7YOU - chains A and D of the 5 polymer chains in the assembly; structure by electron microscopy, 3.41 A resolution.

[Chain A]
Name: RNA-directed RNA polymerase L
Source organism: Avian orthoavulavirus 1
Notes: EC 2.7.7.48, 3.6.1.-, 2.7.7.88, 2.1.1.-
Reference sequence: A0A0S2UX53 (A0A0S2UX53_9MONO); residue numbers follow UniProt; this construct covers 1-2204
Sequence (2211 residues; each row starts with the number of its first residue):
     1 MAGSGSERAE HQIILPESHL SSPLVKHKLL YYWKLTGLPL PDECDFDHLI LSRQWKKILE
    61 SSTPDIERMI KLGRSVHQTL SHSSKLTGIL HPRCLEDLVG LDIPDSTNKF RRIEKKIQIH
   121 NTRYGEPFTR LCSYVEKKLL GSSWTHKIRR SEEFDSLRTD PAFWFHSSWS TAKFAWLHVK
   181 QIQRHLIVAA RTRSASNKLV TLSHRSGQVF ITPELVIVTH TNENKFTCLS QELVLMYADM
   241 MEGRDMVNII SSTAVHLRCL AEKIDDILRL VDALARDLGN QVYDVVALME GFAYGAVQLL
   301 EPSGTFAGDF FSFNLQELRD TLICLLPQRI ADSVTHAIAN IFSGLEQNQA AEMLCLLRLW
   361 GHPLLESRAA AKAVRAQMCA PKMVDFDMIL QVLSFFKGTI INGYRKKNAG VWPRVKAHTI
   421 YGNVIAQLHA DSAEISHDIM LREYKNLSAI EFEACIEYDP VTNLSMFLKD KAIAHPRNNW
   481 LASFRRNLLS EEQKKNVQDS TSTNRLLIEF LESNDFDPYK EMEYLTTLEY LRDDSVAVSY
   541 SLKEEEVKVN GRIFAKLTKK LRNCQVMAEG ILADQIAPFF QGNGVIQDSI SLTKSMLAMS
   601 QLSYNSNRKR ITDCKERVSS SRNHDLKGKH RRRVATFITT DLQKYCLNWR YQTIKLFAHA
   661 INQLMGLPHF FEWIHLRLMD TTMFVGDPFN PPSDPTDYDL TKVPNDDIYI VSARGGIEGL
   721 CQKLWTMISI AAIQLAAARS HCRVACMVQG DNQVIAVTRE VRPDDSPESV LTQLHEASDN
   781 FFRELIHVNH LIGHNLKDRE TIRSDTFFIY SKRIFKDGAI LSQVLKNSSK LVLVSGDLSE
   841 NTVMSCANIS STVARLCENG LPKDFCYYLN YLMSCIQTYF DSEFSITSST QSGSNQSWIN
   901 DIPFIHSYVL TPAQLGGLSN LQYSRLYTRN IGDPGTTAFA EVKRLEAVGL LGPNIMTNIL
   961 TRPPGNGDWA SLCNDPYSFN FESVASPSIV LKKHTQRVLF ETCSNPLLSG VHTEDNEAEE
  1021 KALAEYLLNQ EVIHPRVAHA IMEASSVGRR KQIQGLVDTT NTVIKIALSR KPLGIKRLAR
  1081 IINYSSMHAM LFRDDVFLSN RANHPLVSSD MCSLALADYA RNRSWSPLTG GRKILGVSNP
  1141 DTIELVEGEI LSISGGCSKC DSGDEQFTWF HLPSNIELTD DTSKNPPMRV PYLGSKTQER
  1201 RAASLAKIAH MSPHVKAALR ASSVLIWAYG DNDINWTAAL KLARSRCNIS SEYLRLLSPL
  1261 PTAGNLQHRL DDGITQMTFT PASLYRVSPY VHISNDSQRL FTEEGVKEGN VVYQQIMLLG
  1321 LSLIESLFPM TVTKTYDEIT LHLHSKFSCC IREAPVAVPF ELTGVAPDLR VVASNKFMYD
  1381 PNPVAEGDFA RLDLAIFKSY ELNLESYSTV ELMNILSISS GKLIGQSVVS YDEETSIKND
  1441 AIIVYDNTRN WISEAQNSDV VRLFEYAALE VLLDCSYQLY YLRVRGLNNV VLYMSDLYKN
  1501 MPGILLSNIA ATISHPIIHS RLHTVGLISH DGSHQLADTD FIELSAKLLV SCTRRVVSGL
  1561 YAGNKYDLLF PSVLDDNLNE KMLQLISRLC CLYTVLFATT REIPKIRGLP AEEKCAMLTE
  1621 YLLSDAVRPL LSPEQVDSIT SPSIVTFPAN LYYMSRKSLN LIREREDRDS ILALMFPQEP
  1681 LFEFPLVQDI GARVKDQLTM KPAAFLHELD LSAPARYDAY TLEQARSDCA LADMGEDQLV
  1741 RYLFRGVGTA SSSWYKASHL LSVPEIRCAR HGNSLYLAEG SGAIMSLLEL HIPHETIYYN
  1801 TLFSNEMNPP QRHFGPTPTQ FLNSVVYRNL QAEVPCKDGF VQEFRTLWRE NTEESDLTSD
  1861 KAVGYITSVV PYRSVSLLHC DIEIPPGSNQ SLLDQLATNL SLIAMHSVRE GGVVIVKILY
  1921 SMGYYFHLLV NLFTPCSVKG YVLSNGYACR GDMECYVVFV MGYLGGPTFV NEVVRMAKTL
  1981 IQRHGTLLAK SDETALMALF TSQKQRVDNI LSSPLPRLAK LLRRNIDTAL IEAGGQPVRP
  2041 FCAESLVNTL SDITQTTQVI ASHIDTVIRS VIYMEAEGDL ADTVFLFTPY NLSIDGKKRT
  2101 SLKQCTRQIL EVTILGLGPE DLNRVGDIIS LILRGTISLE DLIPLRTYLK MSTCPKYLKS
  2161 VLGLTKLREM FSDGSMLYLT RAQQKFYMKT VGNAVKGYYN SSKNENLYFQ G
Unresolved in the structure: 1-7, 545-552, 584-586, 611-628, 890-893, 1269-1276, 1305-1309, 1432-1441, 1459-1460, 1574-1578, 1598-1600, 1626-1633, 1642-1644, 1677-1695, 1719-1736, 2049-2052, 2077-2093, 2202-2211
Construct notes: expression tag (2205-2211)
Cystine bridges: C1112-C1350, C1157-C1160
From the paper describing this entry:
  - conformationally variable residues (loop rearrangement): F1279
  - mutagenesis - R552A, I553A, Y645A, D751A, N752A: decreased catalytic activity
  - mutagenesis - D641A, E718A: unchanged catalytic activity
  - catalytic residues: G750 to N752

[Chain D]
Name: NDV P protein
Source organism: Avian orthoavulavirus 1
Reference sequence: A0A0S2UXI9 (A0A0S2UXI9_9MONO); residues 1-399 here = UniProt positions 1-399
Sequence (399 residues; numbered 1 to 399; the number before each row is that of its first residue):
     1 MATFTDAEID ELFETSGTVI DSIITAQGKP VETVGRSAIP QGKTKALSLA WEKHGNTNTP
    61 AAQESAGEQD QHGQNQASNS NRATPEEGPH SSQAQAATQP QEDANESQLK TGASSSLLSM
   121 LDKLSNKSSN AKKGPPQSPP QQALHSKGSP AVEQTQHGAN QGRAQQETGH QAAPSPGPPG
   181 TGVNIAFPGQ RGVSPQSVGA TQPAPQSGQN QGSTPASADH VQPPVDFVQA MMSMMEAISQ
   241 RVSKIDYQLD LVLKQTSSIP TMRSEIQQLK TSVAVMEANL GMMKILDPGC ANVSSLSDLR
   301 AVAKSHPVLI AGPGDPSPYV TQGGEIALNK LSQPVPHPSD LIKHATSGGP DIGIERDTVR
   361 ALILSRPMHP SSSSKLLSKL DSAGSVEEIR KIKRLALNG
Unresolved in the structure: 1-258, 313-399

[Chain A / chain D interface]
Residue-residue contacts (12; chain A residue first):
  T526(A) - P307(D)
  T527(A) - H306(D)  hydrogen bond
  L528(A) - P307(D)
  L531(A) - L299(D)  hydrophobic
  L531(A) - A303(D)  hydrophobic
  R532(A) - A303(D)  hydrogen bond (side chain-backbone)
  R532(A) - K304(D)
  R532(A) - S305(D)
  R532(A) - H306(D)
  L676(A) - L299(D)  hydrophobic
  M679(A) - L296(D)
  D680(A) - L296(D)
Other interface residues (no listed pair), chain A (9 interface residues in all): S712

[In short]
9 residues of chain A face 7 of chain D across their interface, with 2 hydrogen bonds. Polar contacts include
T527(A)-H306(D) and R532(A)-A303(D). The paper reports the catalytic residue G750(A); R552A, I553A and Y645A
of chain A, among others, reduce catalytic activity; 7 substitutions were tested in all.
Here chain A is RNA-directed RNA polymerase L and chain D is NDV P protein, both from Avian orthoavulavirus 1.
Entry 7YOU (Cryo-EM structure of RNA polymerase in complex with P protein tetramer of Newcastle disease virus)
was determined by electron microscopy together with 7YOT and 7YOV from the same study.
